Entry 3LW5 (X-ray diffraction, 3.30 A resolution); this record covers chains H and L of the 18 polymer chains in the assembly.

[Chain H]
Protein: Putative uncharacterized protein
Source organism: Pisum sativum
Amino-acid sequence (69 residues; numbered 54 to 122; the number before each row is that of its first residue):
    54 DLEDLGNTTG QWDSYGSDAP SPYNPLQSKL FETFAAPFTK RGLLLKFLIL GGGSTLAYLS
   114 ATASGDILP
Small-molecule neighbours:
  - chlorophyll a (CLA), molecule 1: Asn77, Pro78, Gln80
  - chlorophyll a (CLA), molecule 2: Thr108, Leu109, Ser113
  - dodecyl-alpha-D-maltoside (LMU): Lys82, Glu85, Thr86

[Chain L]
Protein: Putative uncharacterized protein
Source organism: Pisum sativum
Amino-acid sequence (161 residues; row label = number of the first residue in the row):
    51 KPTYQVIQPI NGDPFIGSLE TPVTSSPLIA WYLSNLPAYR TAVSPLLRGI EVGLAHGYLL
   111 VGPFVKAGPL RNTEIAGQAG SLAAGGLVVI LSLCLTIYGI SSFNEGAPST APSLTLTGRK
   171 KEPDQLQTAD GWAKFTGGFF FGGISGVIWA YFLLYVLDLP Y
Metal / ion sites: chlorophyll a Mg near Glu101 (its only coordinating residue here)
Small-molecule neighbours:
  - beta-carotene (BCR), molecule 1: Phe114, Ala133, Leu137
  - beta-carotene (BCR), molecule 2: Leu141, Cys144, Leu145, Ile147, Tyr148, Trp182
  - chlorophyll a (CLA), molecule 1: Ser68, Leu69, Thr71, Pro72, Val73, Thr74, Ile79, Tyr82, Leu83
  - chlorophyll a (CLA), molecule 2: Leu69, Thr71, Pro72
  - chlorophyll a (CLA), molecule 3: Val73, Leu78, Ile79, Tyr82
  - chlorophyll a (CLA), molecule 4: Tyr82, Asn85, Ile100, Glu101, Leu104, Ala105, Trp199
  - chlorophyll a (CLA), molecule 5: Tyr82, Leu86, Glu101, Val102, Ala105, His106, Leu109
  - chlorophyll a (CLA), molecule 6: His106, Leu109, Leu110, Leu141
  - chlorophyll a (CLA), molecule 7: Tyr108, Leu109, Gly112, Pro113, Lys116, Leu203, Tyr205
  - chlorophyll a (CLA), molecule 8: Leu110, Pro113, Phe114, Ala117, Gly118, Pro119, Leu120
  - chlorophyll a (CLA), molecule 9: Pro119, Leu132, Ala133
  - chlorophyll a (CLA), molecule 10: Ile140, Tyr148, Ser151

[Interface between chain H and chain L]
Contacting residue pairs (16; chain H residue first):
  Tyr68(H) - Gln55(L)
  Ser74(H) - Trp81(L)  hydrogen bond
  Tyr76(H) - Ser84(L)
  Tyr76(H) - Asn85(L)  hydrogen bond (backbone-side chain)
  Tyr76(H) - Arg90(L)  hydrogen bond
  Tyr76(H) - Ala92(L)  hydrophobic
  Phe84(H) - Leu97(L)  hydrophobic
  Phe84(H) - Ile100(L)  hydrophobic
  Ala88(H) - Phe191(L)  hydrophobic
  Phe91(H) - Leu143(L)  hydrophobic
  Phe91(H) - Gly187(L)
  Arg94(H) - Ala183(L)
  Leu98(H) - Leu143(L)  hydrophobic
  Leu98(H) - Thr146(L)
  Leu101(H) - Leu143(L)  hydrophobic
  Leu109(H) - Gly136(L)
Other interface residues (no listed pair), chain H (13 interface residues in all): Asn77, Gln80, Ile102
Other interface residues (no listed pair), chain L (16 interface residues in all): Thr186, Phe190

[Summary]
13 residues of chain H and 16 residues of chain L are in contact, with 3 hydrogen bonds. Polar contacts
include Ser74(H)-Trp81(L), Tyr76(H)-Asn85(L) and Tyr76(H)-Arg90(L). 2 chlorophyll a molecules are bound
between chain H and chain L. Ligands of chain H: dodecyl-alpha-D-maltoside.
Chain H is Putative uncharacterized protein and chain L is Putative uncharacterized protein, both from Pisum
sativum; the structure, Improved model of plant photosystem I, was determined by X-ray diffraction together
with 2WSC, 2WSE and 2WSF from the same study.
